Entry 8J23 (electron microscopy, 3.20 A resolution); this record covers chains A and B of the 5 polymer chains in the assembly.

Chain A:
Protein: Free fatty acid receptor 2
Organism: Homo sapiens
UniProtKB: O15552 (FFAR2_HUMAN); the construct has insertions or renumbered stretches relative to UniProt, so the offset changes along the chain: 1-148 = UniProt 1-148; 162-310 = UniProt 163-311
Sequence (311 residues; row label = number of the first residue in the row; note: 13 numbers in that range are skipped by the numbering (no residue carries them; nothing is unmodelled there); a row labelled like 148A-148N holds insertion residues (148A, then the next letters in order)):
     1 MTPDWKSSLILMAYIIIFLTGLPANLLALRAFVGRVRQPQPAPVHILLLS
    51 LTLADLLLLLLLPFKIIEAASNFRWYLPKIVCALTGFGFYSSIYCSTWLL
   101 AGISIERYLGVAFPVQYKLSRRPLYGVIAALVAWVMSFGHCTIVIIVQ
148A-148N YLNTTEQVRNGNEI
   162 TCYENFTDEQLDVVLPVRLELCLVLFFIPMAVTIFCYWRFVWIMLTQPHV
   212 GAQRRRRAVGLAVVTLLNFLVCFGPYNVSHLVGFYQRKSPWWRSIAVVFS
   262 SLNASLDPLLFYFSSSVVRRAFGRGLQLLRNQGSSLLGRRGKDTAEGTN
Not modelled in the structure: 1-3, 148A-148N, 275-310
Differences from the reference sequence: conflict Thr2 (Leu in O15552), Val36 (Ile in O15552), Gly86 (Ser in O15552), Glu170 (Asn171 in O15552), Thr207 (Ser208 in O15552), Tyr246 (His247 in O15552), Leu289 (Val290 in O15552); variant Ile80 (Val in O15552), Asn148J (Ser158 in O15552), His210 (Leu211 in O15552), Phe245 (Tyr246 in O15552)
UniProt features mapped onto this chain:
  - glycosylation (N-linked (GlcNAc...) asparagine): Asn148C, Asn166

Chain B:
Protein: Guanine nucleotide-binding protein G(i) subunit alpha-1
Organism: Homo sapiens
UniProtKB: P63096 (GNAI1_HUMAN); residues 1-354 here = UniProt positions 1-354
Sequence (354 residues; numbered 1 to 354; the number before each row is that of its first residue):
     1 MGCTLSAEDKAAVERSKMIDRNLREDGEKAAREVKLLLLGAGESGKSTIV
    51 KQMKIIHEAGYSEEECKQYKAVVYSNTIQSIIAIIRAMGRLKIDFGDSAR
   101 ADDARQLFVLAGAAEEGFMTAELAGVIKRLWKDSGVQACFNRSREYQLND
   151 SAAYYLNDLDRIAQPNYIPTQQDVLRTRVKTTGIVETHFTFKDLHFKMFD
   201 VGGQRSERKKWIHCFEGVTAIIFCVALSDYDLVLAEDEEMNRMHESMKLF
   251 DSICNNKWFTDTSIILFLNKKDLFEEKIKKSPLTICYPEYAGSNTYEEAA
   301 AYIQCQFEDLNKRKDTKEIYTHFTCATDTKNVQFVFDAVTDVIIKNNLKD
   351 CGLF
Not modelled in the structure: 1-4, 55-181, 233-239
UniProt features mapped onto this chain:
  - region: Lys35 to Thr48 (G1 motif), Asp173 to Thr181 (G2 motif), Phe196 to Arg205 (G3 motif), Ile265 to Asp272 (G4 motif), Thr324 to Thr329 (G5 motif)
  - binding site (GTP): Glu43 to Thr48, Ser151, Leu175 to Thr181, Asp200 to Gln204, Asn269 to Asp272, Ala326
  - binding site (Mg(2+)): Ser47, Thr181
  - modified residue: Arg178 (ADP-ribosylarginine), Gln204 (Deamidated glutamine), Cys351 (ADP-ribosylcysteine)
  - lipidation: Gly2 (N-myristoyl glycine), Cys3 (S-palmitoyl cysteine)
  - natural variant: Gly40 (G40C: In NEDHISB; G40R: In NEDHISB), Gly45 (G45D: In NEDHISB), Thr48 (T48I: In NEDHISB; T48K: In NEDHISB), Gln52 (Q52P: In NEDHISB), Ser75 (deletion: In NEDHISB; uncertain significance), Gln172 (deletion: In NEDHISB), Asp173 (D173V: In NEDHISB), Glu186 to Phe189 (deletion: In NEDHISB; uncertain significance), Cys224 (C224Y: In NEDHISB), Lys270 (K270N: In NEDHISB; K270R: In NEDHISB), Asp272 (D272G: In NEDHISB), Ala326 (A326P: In NEDHISB), 1 further natural variant entry in UniProt
  - mutagenesis: Gly42 (G42R: Abolishes switch to an activated conformation and dissociation from beta and gamma subunits upon GTP binding. Abolishes interaction with RGS family members), Glu116 (E116L: Enhances interaction (inactive GDP-bound) with RGS14), Gln147 (Q147L: Enhances interaction (inactive GDP-bound) with RGS14), Glu245 (E245L: Enhances interaction (inactive GDP-bound) with RGS14)

Interface between chain A and chain B:
Residue-residue contacts (36; chain A residue first):
  Gln40(A) - Gly27(B)
  Gln40(A) - Glu28(B)  hydrogen bond (side chain-backbone)
  Gln40(A) - Ala31(B)
  Val44(A) - Asp350(B)
  Val44(A) - Cys351(B)  hydrophobic
  His45(A) - Asp350(B)  hydrogen bond (side chain-backbone)
  Arg107(A) - Cys351(B)
  Gly110(A) - Asn347(B)
  Val111(A) - Ile344(B)
  Pro114(A) - Ile343(B)
  Pro114(A) - Ile344(B)  hydrophobic
  Pro114(A) - Asn347(B)  hydrogen bond (backbone-side chain)
  Val115(A) - Phe336(B)  hydrophobic
  Val115(A) - Thr340(B)
  Tyr117(A) - Asn347(B)
  Lys118(A) - Ala31(B)
  Lys118(A) - Ile343(B)
  Leu119(A) - Arg32(B)
  Leu119(A) - Asp193(B)
  Arg121(A) - Arg32(B)  hydrogen bond (backbone-side chain)
  Arg121(A) - Asn347(B)  hydrogen bond
  Arg122(A) - Arg32(B)
  Phe201(A) - Leu353(B)  hydrophobic
  His210(A) - Glu318(B)  salt bridge
  His210(A) - Tyr320(B)
  His210(A) - Asp341(B)
  His210(A) - Lys345(B)
  Arg215(A) - Asp315(B)
  Arg215(A) - Thr316(B)  hydrogen bond (side chain-backbone)
  Arg215(A) - Lys345(B)
  Arg215(A) - Phe354(B)
  Arg218(A) - Leu353(B)  hydrogen bond (side chain-backbone)
  Arg218(A) - Phe354(B)  hydrogen bond (side chain-backbone)
  Ala219(A) - Leu353(B)  hydrophobic
  Leu222(A) - Gly352(B)
  Leu222(A) - Leu353(B)  hydrophobic
Also at the interface, not in a pair above, chain A (26 interface residues in all): Ala42, Leu48, Met205, Gln208, Gly212, Leu271, Phe274
Also at the interface, not in a pair above, chain B (24 interface residues in all): Val34, Leu194, Leu348

Summary:
Chain A and chain B form an interface of 26 and 24 residues respectively, with 8 hydrogen bonds and 1 salt
bridge. Polar contacts include His210(A)-Glu318(B), Gln40(A)-Glu28(B) and His45(A)-Asp350(B).
Here chain A is Free fatty acid receptor 2 and chain B is Guanine nucleotide-binding protein G(i) subunit
alpha-1, both from Homo sapiens. Entry 8J23 (Cryo-EM structure of FFAR2 complex in apo state) was determined
by electron microscopy.
